7LJD - chains A and N of the 5 polymer chains in the assembly; structure by electron microscopy, 3.20 A resolution.

Chain A:
Molecule: Engineered Gs protein alpha subunit
Organism: Homo sapiens
Chain sequence (246 residues; each row starts with the number of its first residue):
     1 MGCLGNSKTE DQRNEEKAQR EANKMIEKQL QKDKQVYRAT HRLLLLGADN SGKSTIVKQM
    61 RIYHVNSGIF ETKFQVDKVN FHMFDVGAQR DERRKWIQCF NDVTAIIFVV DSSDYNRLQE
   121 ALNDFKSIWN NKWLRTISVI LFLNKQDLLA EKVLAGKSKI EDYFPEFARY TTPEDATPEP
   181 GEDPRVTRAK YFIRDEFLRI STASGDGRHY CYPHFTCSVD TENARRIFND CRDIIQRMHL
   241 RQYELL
Disordered / not traced: 1-8

Chain N:
Molecule: Nanobody 35
Organism: Lama glama
Notes: antibody fragment or engineered binder
Chain sequence (135 residues; numbered 0 to 134; the number before each row is that of its first residue; numbering starts at 0):
     0 MQVQLQESGG GLVQPGGSLR LSCAASGFTF SNYKMNWVRQ APGKGLEWVS DISQSGASIS
    60 YTGSVKGRFT ISRDNAKNTL YLQMNSLKPE DTAVYYCARC PAPFTRDCFD VTSTTYAYRG
   120 QGTQVTVSSH HHHHH
Disordered / not traced: 0, 129-134
Disulfides: Cys22-Cys96, Cys99-Cys107

How chain A and chain N interact:
Contacting residue pairs - 25 pairs, chain A then chain N:
  Arg90(A) - Thr113(N)  hydrogen bond (side chain-backbone)
  Arg90(A) - Thr114(N)
  Asp91(A) - Thr111(N)
  Glu92(A) - Thr111(N)
  Glu92(A) - Thr114(N)
  Glu92(A) - Tyr115(N)
  Arg93(A) - Phe108(N)
  Arg94(A) - Pro100(N)
  Arg94(A) - Phe108(N)
  Arg94(A) - Tyr115(N)
  Arg94(A) - Tyr117(N)
  Gln119(A) - Trp47(N)
  Glu120(A) - Val110(N)
  Asn123(A) - Trp47(N)
  Ser127(A) - Asp106(N)
  Ser127(A) - Cys107(N)  hydrogen bond (side chain-backbone)
  Ser127(A) - Phe108(N)
  Asn130(A) - Arg105(N)
  Asn130(A) - Asp106(N)
  Asn131(A) - Asp106(N)
  Asp162(A) - Ser63(N)
  Tyr163(A) - Gly62(N)
  Tyr163(A) - Ser63(N)  hydrogen bond (backbone-backbone)
  Pro165(A) - Gly62(N)
  Glu166(A) - Lys65(N)  salt bridge
Interface residues without a listed pair, chain A (18 interface residues in all): Lys126, Lys132, Arg135
Interface residues without a listed pair, chain N (21 interface residues in all): Leu45, Asp50, Ser59, Thr61, Thr104, Ser112

Overview:
18 residues of chain A and 21 residues of chain N are in contact, with 3 hydrogen bonds and 1 salt bridge.
Polar pairs include Glu166(A)-Lys65(N), Arg90(A)-Thr113(N) and Ser127(A)-Cys107(N).
Chain A is Engineered Gs protein alpha subunit (Homo sapiens) and chain N is Nanobody 35 (Lama glama); the
structure, Allosteric modulator LY3154207 binding to dopamine-bound dopamine receptor 1 in complex with miniGs
protein, was determined by electron microscopy (same publication as 7LJC).
